PDB entry 9BFE | electron microscopy, 3.23 A resolution | chains A and B

== Chain A ==
Protein: Tyrocidine synthase 1
Organism: Brevibacillus parabrevis
Notes: EC 5.1.1.11
Reference sequence: P09095 (TYCA_BREPA); residue numbers follow UniProt; this construct covers 3-1085
Chain sequence (1098 residues; row label = number of the first residue in the row):
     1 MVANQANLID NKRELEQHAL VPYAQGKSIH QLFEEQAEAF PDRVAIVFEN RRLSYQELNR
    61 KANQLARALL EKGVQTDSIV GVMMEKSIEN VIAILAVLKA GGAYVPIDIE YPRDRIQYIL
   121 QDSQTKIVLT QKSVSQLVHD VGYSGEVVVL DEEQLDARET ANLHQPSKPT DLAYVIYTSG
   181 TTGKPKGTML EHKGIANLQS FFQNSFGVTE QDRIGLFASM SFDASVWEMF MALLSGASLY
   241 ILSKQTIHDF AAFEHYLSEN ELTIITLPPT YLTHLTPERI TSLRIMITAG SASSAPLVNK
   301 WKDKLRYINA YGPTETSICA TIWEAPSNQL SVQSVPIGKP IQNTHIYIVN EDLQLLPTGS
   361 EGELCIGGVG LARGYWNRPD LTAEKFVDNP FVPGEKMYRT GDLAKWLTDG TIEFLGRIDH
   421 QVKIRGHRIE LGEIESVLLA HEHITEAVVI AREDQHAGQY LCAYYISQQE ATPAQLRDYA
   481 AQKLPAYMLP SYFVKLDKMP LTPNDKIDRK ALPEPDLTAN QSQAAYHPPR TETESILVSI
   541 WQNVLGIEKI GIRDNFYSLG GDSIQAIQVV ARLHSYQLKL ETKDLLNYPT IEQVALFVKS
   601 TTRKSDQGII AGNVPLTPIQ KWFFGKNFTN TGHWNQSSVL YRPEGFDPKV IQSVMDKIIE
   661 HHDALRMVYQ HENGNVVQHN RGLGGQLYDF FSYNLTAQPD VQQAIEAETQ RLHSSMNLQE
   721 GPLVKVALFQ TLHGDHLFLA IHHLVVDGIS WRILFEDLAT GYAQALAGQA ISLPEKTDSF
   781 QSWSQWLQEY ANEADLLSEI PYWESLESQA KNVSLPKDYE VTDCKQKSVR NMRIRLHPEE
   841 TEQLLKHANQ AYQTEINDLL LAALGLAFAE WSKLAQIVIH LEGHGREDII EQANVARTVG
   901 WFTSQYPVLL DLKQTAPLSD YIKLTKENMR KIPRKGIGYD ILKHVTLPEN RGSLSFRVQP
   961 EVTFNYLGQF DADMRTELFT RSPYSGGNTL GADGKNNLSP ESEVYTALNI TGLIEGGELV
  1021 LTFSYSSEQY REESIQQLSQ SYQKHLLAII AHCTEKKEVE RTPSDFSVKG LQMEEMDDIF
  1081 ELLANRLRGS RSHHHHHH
Not modelled in the structure: 1-533, 1088-1098
Sequence notes: expression tag (1-2, 1086-1098)
Glycans and other covalent adducts: compound A1AN1 linked to Ser563

== Chain B ==
Protein: Tyrocidine synthase 2
Organism: Brevibacillus parabrevis
Notes: EC 5.1.1.11
Reference sequence: O30408 (TYCB_BREPA); numbering as in UniProt (aligned over 3-1044)
Chain sequence (1052 residues; row label = number of the first residue in the row):
     1 MGVFSKEQVQ DMYALTPMQE GMLFHALLDQ EHNSHLVQMS ISLQGDLDVG LFTDSLHVLV
    61 ERYDVFRTLF LYEKLKQPLQ VVLKQRPIPI EFYDLSACDE SEKQLRYTQY KRADQERTFH
   121 LAKDPLMRVA LFQMSQHDYQ VIWSFHHILM DGWCFSIIFD DLLAIYLSLQ NKTALSLEPV
   181 QPYSRFINWL EKQNKQAALN YWSDYLEAYE QKTTLPKKEA AFAKAFQPTQ YRFSLNRTLT
   241 KQLGTIASQN QVTLSTVIQT IWGVLLQKYN AAHDVLFGSV VSGRPTDIVG IDKMVGLFIN
   301 TIPFRVQAKA GQTFSELLQA VHKRTLQSQP YEHVPLYDIQ TQSVLKQELI DHLLVIENYP
   361 LVEALQKKAL NQQIGFTITA VEMFEPTNYD LTVMVMPKEE LAFRFDYNAA LFDEQVVQKL
   421 AGHLQQIADC VANNSGVELC QIPLLTEAET SQLLAKRTET AADYPAATMH ELFSRQAEKT
   481 PEQVAVVFAD QHLTYRELDE KSNQLARFLR KKGIGTGSLV GTLLDRSLDM IVGILGVLKA
   541 GGAFVPIDPE LPAERIAYML THSRVPLVVT QNHLRAKVTT PTETIDINTA VIGEESRAPI
   601 ESLNQPHDLF YIIYTSGTTG QPKGVMLEHR NMANLMHFTF DQTNIAFHEK VLQYTTCSFD
   661 VCYQEIFSTL LSGGQLYLIT NELRRHVEKL FAFIQEKQIS ILSLPVSFLK FIFNEQDYAQ
   721 SFPRCVKHII TAGEQLVVTH ELQKYLRQHR VFLHNHYGPS ETHVVTTCTM DPGQAIPELP
   781 PIGKPISNTG IYILDEGLQL KPEGIVGELY ISGANVGRGY LHQPELTAEK FLDNPYQPGE
   841 RMYRTGDLAR WLPDGQLEFL GRIDHQVKIR GHRIELGEIE SRLLNHPAIK EAVVIDRADE
   901 TGGKFLCAYV VLQKALSDEE MRAYLAQALP EYMIPSFFVT LERIPVTPNG KTDRRALPKP
   961 EGSAKTKADY VAPTTELEQK LVAIWEQILG VSPIGIQDHF FTLGGHSLKA IQLISRIQKE
  1021 CQADVPLRVL FEQPTIQALA AYVELEHHHH HH
Not modelled in the structure: 1-2, 963-968, 1045-1052
Sequence notes: expression tag (1-2, 1045-1052); conflict Arg850 (Leu in O30408)
Residues lining bound ligands:
  - A1AN1 ((7S,10aR)-1-methyl-4-{4-[(5R)-1,1,5-trihydroxy-4,4-dimethyl-1,6,11-trioxo-2-oxa-7,10-diaza-1lambda~5~-phosphadodecan-12-yl]phenyl}-3,5,6,7,8,9,10,10a-octahydrocycloocta[d]pyridazin-7-yl [2-({N-[(2R)-2-hydroxy-3,3-dimethyl-4-(phosphonooxy)butanoyl]-beta-alanyl}amino)ethyl]carbamate): Gly21, Phe24, His25, Trp153, Val280, Ser282, Ile299, Thr301, Leu336, Tyr337, Gln340, Gln347, Leu353, Val355, Ile356, Glu357, Asn358, Glu385, Asn388, Tyr389, Met394, His1006, Ser1007
  - adenosine monophosphate (AMP): Ala732, Gly733, Glu734, Gln735, Asn755, His756, Tyr757, Gly758, Pro759, Ser760, Val764, Thr845, Asp847, Phe859, Arg862, Lys951

== Chain A / chain B interface ==
Pairs across the interface (38):
  Asn555(A) with Gln251(B), hydrogen bond
  Tyr557(A) with Gln251(B); Thr253(B); His322(B); Leu326(B)
  Ser558(A) with Ser248(B), hydrogen bond (side chain-backbone); Gln251(B)
  Ile564(A) with Tyr359(B), hydrophobic
  Ile567(A) with Thr286(B)
  Thr582(A) with Thr286(B), hydrogen bond
  Leu586(A) with Gln329(B)
  Arg1061(A) with Lys6(B); Val9(B), hydrogen bond (side chain-backbone); Gln10(B)
  Phe1066(A) with Asp11(B); Met12(B), hydrogen bond (backbone-backbone)
  Ser1067(A) with Met12(B); Tyr13(B)
  Val1068(A) with Met12(B), hydrophobic; Tyr13(B); Leu79(B), hydrophobic
  Lys1069(A) with Glu191(B), salt bridge
  Glu1075(A) with Lys76(B), salt bridge
  Asp1077(A) with Lys6(B), salt bridge
  Asp1078(A) with Lys1019(B), salt bridge
  Ile1079(A) with Met12(B), hydrophobic; Leu71(B), hydrophobic; Leu79(B), hydrophobic
  Phe1080(A) with Lys6(B); Val9(B), hydrophobic; Met12(B), hydrophobic
  Leu1082(A) with Lys74(B); Leu75(B), hydrophobic
  Leu1083(A) with Phe4(B), hydrophobic; Val9(B), hydrophobic; Leu69(B), hydrophobic; Val81(B), hydrophobic
  Ala1084(A) with Phe4(B), hydrophobic
Interface residues without a listed pair, chain A (26 interface residues in all): Gly561, Lys583, Asn587, Asp1065, Arg1086, Leu1087
Interface residues without a listed pair, chain B (31 interface residues in all): Glu7, Glu73, Leu83, Ala122, Lys123, Val252, Asp292

== Overview ==
26 residues of chain A and 31 residues of chain B are in contact; the contacts include 5 hydrogen bonds and 4
salt bridges. Among the polar pairs are Lys1069(A)-Glu191(B), Glu1075(A)-Lys76(B) and Asp1077(A)-Lys6(B).
Chain B binds compound A1AN1 and adenosine monophosphate.
Chain A is Tyrocidine synthase 1 and chain B is Tyrocidine synthase 2, both from Brevibacillus parabrevis; the
structure, Tyrocidine synthetase modules 1 and 2 crosslinked in the condensation state, complex B, was
determined by electron microscopy (same publication as 9BFD, 9BFF and 9BFG).
